Entry 3RTQ (X-ray diffraction, 2.80 A resolution); this record covers chains C and D of the 4 polymer chains in the assembly.

== Chain C ==
Protein: Valpha14 (mouse variable domain, human constant domain)
Organism: Mus musculus
Amino-acid sequence (209 residues; each row starts with the number of its first residue; note: 3 numbers in that range are skipped by the numbering (no residue carries them; nothing is unmodelled there); numbers below 1 keep their minus sign (Met-1 is residue -1)):
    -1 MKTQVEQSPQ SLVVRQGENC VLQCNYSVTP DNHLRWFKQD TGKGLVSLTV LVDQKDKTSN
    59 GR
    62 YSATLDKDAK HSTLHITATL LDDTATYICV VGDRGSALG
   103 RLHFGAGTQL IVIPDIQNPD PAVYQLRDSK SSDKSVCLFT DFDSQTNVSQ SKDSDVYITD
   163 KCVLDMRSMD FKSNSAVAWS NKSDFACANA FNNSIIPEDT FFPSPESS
Not modelled in the structure: -1 to 0, 207-210
Disulfide bonds: Cys22-Cys90, Cys139-Cys189
Ligand contacts: H4S (N-[(2S,3S,4R)-3,4-dihydroxy-1-{[(1S,2S,3R,4R,5S)-2,3,4,5-tetrahydroxycyclohexyl]amino}octadecan-2-yl]hexacosanamide): Pro28, Asn30, Asp94, Arg95, Gly96
What the authors report for this chain:
  - binding site for H4S: Pro28, Asn30, Arg95, Gly96

== Chain D ==
Protein: V beta8.2 (mouse variable domain, human constant domain)
Organism: Mus musculus
Amino-acid sequence (241 residues; each row starts with the number of its first residue; numbering starts at 0):
     0 MEAAVTQSPR NKVAVTGGKV TLSCNQTNNH NNMYWYRQDT GHGLRLIHYS YGAGSTEKGD
    60 IPDGYKASRP SQENFSLILE LATPSQTSVY FCASGDEGYT QYFGPGTRLL VLEDLRNVTP
   120 PKVSLFEPSK AEISHTQKAT LVCLATGFYP DHVELSWWVN GKEVHSGVCT DPQPLKEQPA
   180 LNDSRYSLSS RLRVSATFWQ NPRNHFRCQV QFYGLSENDE WTQDRAKPVT QIVSAEAWGR
   240 A
Not modelled in the structure: 0-1
Disulfide bonds: Cys23-Cys91, Cys142-Cys207

== Chain C / chain D interface ==
Residue-residue contacts (95):
  Asn30(C) - Tyr98(D)
  His31(C) - Tyr98(D)
  Arg33(C) - Tyr98(D)
  Arg33(C) - Thr99(D)
  Phe35(C) - Phe102(D)  hydrophobic
  Gln37(C) - Gln37(D)  hydrogen bond
  Gln37(C) - Phe90(D)
  Gly40(C) - Arg107(D)  hydrogen bond (backbone-side chain)
  Lys41(C) - Phe90(D)
  Leu43(C) - Leu43(D)  hydrophobic
  Leu43(C) - Phe102(D)  hydrophobic
  Val50(C) - Tyr98(D)
  Ile89(C) - Gln37(D)
  Arg95(C) - Tyr98(D)
  Gly96(C) - Tyr98(D)
  Ser97(C) - Glu96(D)
  Ser97(C) - Gly97(D)
  Ser97(C) - Tyr98(D)
  Ala98(C) - Asn31(D)
  Ala98(C) - Tyr33(D)
  Ala98(C) - Asp95(D)
  Ala98(C) - Glu96(D)  hydrogen bond (backbone-backbone)
  Ala98(C) - Gly97(D)  hydrogen bond (backbone-backbone)
  Arg103(C) - Leu45(D)
  Arg103(C) - Tyr48(D)  hydrogen bond
  Arg103(C) - Asp59(D)  salt bridge
  Leu104(C) - Gln100(D)
  Phe106(C) - Tyr35(D)  hydrophobic
  Phe106(C) - Gly42(D)
  Phe106(C) - Leu43(D)
  Phe106(C) - Phe102(D)  hydrophobic
  Gly107(C) - Gly42(D)
  Ala108(C) - Gly40(D)
  Ala108(C) - His41(D)
  Ala108(C) - Gly42(D)
  Asp122(C) - His134(D)  salt bridge
  Tyr126(C) - Ser128(D)
  Tyr126(C) - Ala130(D)
  Tyr126(C) - Glu131(D)
  Tyr126(C) - His134(D)
  Tyr126(C) - Thr135(D)
  Gln127(C) - Ser128(D)
  Leu128(C) - Phe125(D)
  Leu128(C) - Glu126(D)
  Leu128(C) - Thr139(D)
  Leu128(C) - Val141(D)  hydrophobic
  Arg129(C) - Phe125(D)
  Arg129(C) - Glu126(D)  hydrogen bond (backbone-backbone)
  Asp130(C) - Ser123(D)  hydrogen bond
  Asp130(C) - Leu124(D)
  Asp130(C) - Phe125(D)
  Ser131(C) - Leu124(D)  hydrogen bond (backbone-backbone)
  Ser131(C) - Glu126(D)
  Ser131(C) - Glu235(D)  hydrogen bond (side chain-backbone)
  Lys132(C) - Glu235(D)  salt bridge
  Lys136(C) - Phe125(D)
  Ser137(C) - Phe125(D)
  Val138(C) - Phe125(D)  hydrophobic
  Leu140(C) - Thr139(D)
  Leu140(C) - Val141(D)  hydrophobic
  Thr142(C) - Arg192(D)
  Asp143(C) - Thr135(D)
  Asp143(C) - Arg192(D)  salt bridge
  Tyr159(C) - Leu174(D)  hydrophobic
  Tyr159(C) - Glu176(D)  hydrogen bond (side chain-backbone)
  Ile160(C) - Leu174(D)
  Thr161(C) - Asp170(D)
  Thr161(C) - Ser188(D)
  Thr161(C) - Arg190(D)  hydrogen bond
  Cys164(C) - Cys168(D)  disulfide
  Cys164(C) - Thr169(D)
  Cys164(C) - Arg190(D)
  Val165(C) - Cys168(D)
  Leu166(C) - Gly166(D)
  Leu166(C) - Val167(D)
  Leu166(C) - Cys168(D)  hydrophobic
  Leu166(C) - Arg192(D)
  Asp167(C) - Ser165(D)
  Asp167(C) - Gly166(D)  hydrogen bond (backbone-backbone)
  Met168(C) - Lys137(D)
  Met168(C) - Ser165(D)
  Met168(C) - Gly166(D)
  Met168(C) - Arg192(D)
  Met168(C) - Val193(D)
  Met168(C) - Ser194(D)
  Arg169(C) - Ser165(D)  hydrogen bond (backbone-side chain)
  Met171(C) - Ser194(D)
  Phe173(C) - Lys137(D)
  Phe173(C) - Arg192(D)
  Ser175(C) - Arg192(D)  hydrogen bond
  Ser177(C) - Arg190(D)  hydrogen bond
  Val179(C) - Ser188(D)
  Val179(C) - Arg190(D)
  Trp181(C) - Leu143(D)  hydrophobic
  Pro205(C) - Ala130(D)  hydrophobic
Other interface residues (no listed pair), chain C (57 interface residues in all): Thr39, Gly42, Val48, Gly100, Asp162, Ser170, Ala178, Phe203
Other interface residues (no listed pair), chain D (53 interface residues in all): Tyr50, Pro104, Pro127, His164, Ser186, Ala236
Inter-chain disulfides: Cys164(C)-Cys168(D)

== Summary ==
The interface between chain C and chain D involves 57 residues on one side and 53 on the other, with 1
disulfide bond, 15 hydrogen bonds and 4 salt bridges. Among the polar pairs are Arg103(C)-Asp59(D),
Asp122(C)-His134(D) and Lys132(C)-Glu235(D). From the paper: a binding site for H4S at Pro28(C), Asn30(C) and
Arg95(C) among others.
Here chain C is Valpha14 (mouse variable domain, human constant domain) and chain D is V beta8.2 (mouse
variable domain, human constant domain), both from Mus musculus. Entry 3RTQ (Structure of the mouse
CD1d-HS44-iNKT TCR complex) was determined by X-ray diffraction.
